PDB entry 4NNB | X-ray diffraction, 2.00 A resolution | chain A

[Chain A]
Name: OBCA, Oxalate Biosynthetic Component A
From: Burkholderia glumae
Notes: EC 4.1.3.-
UniProtKB: C5AJX5 (C5AJX5_BURGB); residue numbers follow UniProt; this construct covers 1-540
Sequence (542 residues; numbered -1 to 540; the number before each row is that of its first residue; numbers below 1 keep their minus sign (Gly-1 is residue -1)):
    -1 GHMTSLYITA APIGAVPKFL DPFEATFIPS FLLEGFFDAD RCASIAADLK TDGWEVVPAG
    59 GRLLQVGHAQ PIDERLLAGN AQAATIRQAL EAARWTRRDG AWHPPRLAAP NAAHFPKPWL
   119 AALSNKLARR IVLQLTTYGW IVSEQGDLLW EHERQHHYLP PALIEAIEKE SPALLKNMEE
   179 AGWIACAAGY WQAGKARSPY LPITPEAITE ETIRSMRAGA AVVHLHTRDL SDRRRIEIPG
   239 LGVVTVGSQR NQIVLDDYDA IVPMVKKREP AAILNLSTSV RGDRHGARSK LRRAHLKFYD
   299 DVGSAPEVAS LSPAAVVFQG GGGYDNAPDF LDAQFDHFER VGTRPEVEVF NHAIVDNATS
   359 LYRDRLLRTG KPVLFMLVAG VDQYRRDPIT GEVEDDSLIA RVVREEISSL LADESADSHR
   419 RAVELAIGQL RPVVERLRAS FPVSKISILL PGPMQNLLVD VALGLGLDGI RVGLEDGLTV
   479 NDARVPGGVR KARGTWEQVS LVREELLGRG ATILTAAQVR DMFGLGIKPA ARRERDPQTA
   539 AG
Unresolved in the structure: -1 to 1, 71-110, 526-540
Construct notes: expression tag (-1 to 0)
Metal / ion sites: Mg2+: Glu473 (together with oxaloacetate ion)
Ligand contacts: oxaloacetate ion (OAA): His222, His224, Ser275, Thr276, Ser277, Arg279, Ser308, Phe316, Tyr322, Glu346, Phe348, Glu473

[Summary]
Ligands of chain A: oxaloacetate ion.
Chain A is OBCA, Oxalate Biosynthetic Component A (Burkholderia glumae); the structure, Binary complex of ObcA
with oxaloacetate, was determined by X-ray diffraction together with 4NNA and 4NNC from the same study.
